PDB entry 7GVW | X-ray diffraction, 1.90 A resolution | chains A and D

== Chain A ==
Name: B-cell lymphoma 6 protein
From: Homo sapiens
UniProt: P41182 (BCL6_HUMAN); residues 5-129 here = UniProt positions 5-129
Amino-acid sequence (128 residues; each row starts with the number of its first residue):
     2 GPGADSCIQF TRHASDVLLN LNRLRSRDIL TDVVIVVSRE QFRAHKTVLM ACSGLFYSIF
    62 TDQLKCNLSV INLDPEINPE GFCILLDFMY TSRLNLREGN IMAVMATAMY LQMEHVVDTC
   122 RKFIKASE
Not modelled in the structure: 2-6, 129
Differences from the reference sequence: expression tag (2-4)
Small-molecule neighbours: A1ACR (5-[(2,5-dichloropyridin-4-yl)amino]-1,3-dihydro-2H-indol-2-one): Asn21, Arg24, Leu25, Arg28, Met51, Ala52, Cys53, Ser54, Gly55, Tyr58, Gln113, Met114, Glu115

== Chain D ==
Name: WVIP tetrapeptide
Amino-acid sequence (6 residues; row label = number of the first residue in the row; numbering starts at 0):
     0 XWVIPA
Modified / non-standard residues: ACE (acetyl group) at position 0

== How chain A and chain D interact ==
Pairs across the interface - 11 pairs, chain A then chain D:
  Cys8(A) with Pro4(D)
  Ile9(A) with Trp1(D), hydrophobic; Val2(D)
  Gln10(A) with ACE_0(D); Trp1(D); Val2(D), hydrogen bond (backbone-backbone); Pro4(D)
  Phe11(A) with ACE_0(D); Trp1(D)
  Thr12(A) with ACE_0(D), hydrogen bond (backbone-backbone); Val2(D)
Interface residues without a listed pair, chain D (5 interface residues in all): Ile3

== Summary ==
Chain A and chain D each contribute 5 residues to their interface; the contacts include 2 hydrogen bonds. The
backbones hydrogen-bond at Gln10(A)-Val2(D) and Thr12(A)-ACE_0(D). Bound to chain A: compound A1ACR.
Chain A is B-cell lymphoma 6 protein (Homo sapiens) and chain D is WVIP tetrapeptide; the structure, Crystal
Structure of B-cell lymphoma 6 protein BTB domain in complex with ligand 4 at 15.40 ..., was determined by
X-ray diffraction, deposited together with 7GUD, 7GUE, 7GUF, 7GUG, 7GUH, 7GUI and 126 further entries.
